5S5B - chains B and C of the 6 polymer chains in the assembly; structure by X-ray diffraction, 2.30 A resolution.

== Chain B ==
Molecule: Tubulin beta-2B chain
From: Bos taurus
UniProtKB: Q6B856 (TBB2B_BOVIN); the author numbering skips numbers that UniProt does not, so the offset changes along the chain: 1-42 = UniProt 1-42; 45-360 = UniProt 43-358; 369-455 = UniProt 359-445
Chain sequence (445 residues; each row starts with the number of its first residue; note: 10 numbers in that range are skipped by the numbering (no residue carries them; nothing is unmodelled there)):
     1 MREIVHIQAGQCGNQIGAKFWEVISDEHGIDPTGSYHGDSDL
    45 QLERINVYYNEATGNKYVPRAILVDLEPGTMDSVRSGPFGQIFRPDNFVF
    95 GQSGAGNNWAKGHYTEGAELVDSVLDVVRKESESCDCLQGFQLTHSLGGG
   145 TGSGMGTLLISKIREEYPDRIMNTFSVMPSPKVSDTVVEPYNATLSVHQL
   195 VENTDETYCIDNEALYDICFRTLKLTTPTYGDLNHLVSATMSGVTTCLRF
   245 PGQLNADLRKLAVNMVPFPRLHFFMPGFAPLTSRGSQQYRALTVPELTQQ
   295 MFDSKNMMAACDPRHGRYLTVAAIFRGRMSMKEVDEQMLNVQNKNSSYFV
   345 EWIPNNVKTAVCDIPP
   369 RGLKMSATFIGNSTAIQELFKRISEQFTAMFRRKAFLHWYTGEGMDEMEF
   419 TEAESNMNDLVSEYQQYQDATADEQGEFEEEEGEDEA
Unresolved in the structure: 247-249, 279-280, 438-455
Metal / ion sites: Mg2+: Gln11 (together with GDP); Ca2+ near Glu113 (its only coordinating residue here)
Residues lining bound ligands: GDP (guanosine-5'-diphosphate): Gly10, Gln11, Cys12, Gln15, Ile16, Asp69, Ala99, Asn101, Ser140, Gly142, Gly143, Gly144, Thr145, Gly146, Ser147, Val171, Pro173, Val177, Asp179, Glu183, Asn206, Leu209, Tyr224, Leu227, Asn228
Swiss-Prot annotation at these positions:
  - motif: Met1 to Ile4 (MREI motif)
  - binding site (GTP): Gln11, Glu71, Ser140, Gly144, Thr145, Gly146, Asn206, Asn228
  - binding site (Mg(2+)): Glu71
  - modified residue: Ser40 (Phosphoserine), Thr57 (Phosphothreonine), Lys60 (N6-acetyllysine), Ser174 (Phosphoserine), Thr287 (Phosphothreonine), Thr292 (Phosphothreonine), Arg320 (Omega-N-methylarginine), Glu448 (5-glutamyl polyglutamate)
  - cross-link (Glycyl lysine isopeptide (Lys-Gly)): Lys60 (interchain with G-Cter in ubiquitin), Lys326 (interchain with G-Cter in ubiquitin)

== Chain C ==
Molecule: Tubulin alpha-1B chain
From: Bos taurus
UniProtKB: P81947 (TBA1B_BOVIN); residue numbers follow UniProt; this construct covers 1-451
Chain sequence (451 residues; row label = number of the first residue in the row):
     1 MRECISIHVGQAGVQIGNACWELYCLEHGIQPDGQMPSDKTIGGGDDSFN
    51 TFFSETGAGKHVPRAVFVDLEPTVIDEVRTGTYRQLFHPEQLITGKEDAA
   101 NNYARGHYTIGKEIIDLVLDRIRKLADQCTGLQGFLVFHSFGGGTGSGFT
   151 SLLMERLSVDYGKKSKLEFSIYPAPQVSTAVVEPYNSILTTHTTLEHSDC
   201 AFMVDNEAIYDICRRNLDIERPTYTNLNRLISQIVSSITASLRFDGALNV
   251 DLTEFQTNLVPYPRIHFPLATYAPVISAEKAYHEQLSVAEITNACFEPAN
   301 QMVKCDPRHGKYMACCLLYRGDVVPKDVNAAIATIKTKRSIQFVDWCPTG
   351 FKVGINYQPPTVVPGGDLAKVQRAVCMLSNTTAIAEAWARLDHKFDLMYA
   401 KRAFVHWYVGEGMEEGEFSEAREDMAALEKDYEEVGVDSVEGEGEEEGEE
   451 Y
Unresolved in the structure: 441-451
Metal / ion sites: Ca2+: Asp39, Thr41, Gly44, Glu55
Residues lining bound ligands:
  - GTP (guanosine-5'-triphosphate): Gly10, Gln11, Ala12, Gln15, Ile16, Asp69, Asp98, Ala99, Ala100, Asn101, Ser140, Gly142, Gly143, Gly144, Thr145, Gly146, Ile171, Pro173, Val177, Ser178, Thr179, Glu183, Asn206, Tyr224, Leu227, Asn228, Ile231
  - K2G (5-chloro-2-(propan-2-yl)pyrimidine-4-carboxamide): Tyr262, Pro263, Arg264, Ile265, Asp431

== How chain B and chain C interact ==
Pairs across the interface - 39 pairs, chain B then chain C:
  Gln96(B) with Met1(C); Arg2(C)
  Asn101(B) with Glu254(C), hydrogen bond
  Asp179(B) with Glu254(C); Lys352(C), hydrogen bond (backbone-side chain)
  Thr180(B) with Glu254(C); Asn258(C)
  Val181(B) with Asn258(C), hydrogen bond (backbone-side chain); Pro348(C), hydrophobic
  Val182(B) with Thr257(C)
  Thr221(B) with Pro325(C); Lys326(C); Asn329(C)
  Ala397(B) with Trp346(C)
  Met398(B) with Trp346(C)
  Arg400(B) with Asp345(C), salt bridge; Ser439(C), hydrogen bond
  Arg401(B) with Tyr262(C), hydrogen bond (backbone-side chain); Trp346(C); Glu434(C), hydrogen bond (side chain-backbone); Val435(C); Val437(C), hydrogen bond (side chain-backbone); Asp438(C); Ser439(C), hydrogen bond
  Lys402(B) with Tyr262(C)
  Ala403(B) with Pro261(C); Tyr262(C); Trp346(C), hydrophobic
  Phe404(B) with Thr257(C); Asn258(C); Val260(C); Pro261(C), hydrogen bond (backbone-backbone)
  His406(B) with Val260(C), hydrogen bond (side chain-backbone); Pro261(C); Tyr262(C); Pro263(C)
  Trp407(B) with Gln256(C); Thr257(C), hydrogen bond (side chain-backbone); Val260(C)
Also at the interface, not in a pair above, chain B (18 interface residues in all): Ser97, Gly100
Also at the interface, not in a pair above, chain C (23 interface residues in all): Cys347

== In short ==
The interface between chain B and chain C involves 18 residues on one side and 23 on the other, with 11
hydrogen bonds and 1 salt bridge. Among the polar pairs are Arg400(B)-Asp345(C), Asn101(B)-Glu254(C) and
Asp179(B)-Lys352(C). Chain B binds GDP.
Chain B is Tubulin beta-2B chain and chain C is Tubulin alpha-1B chain, both from Bos taurus; the structure,
Tubulin-Z906021418-complex, was determined by X-ray diffraction together with 5S4L, 5S4M, 5S4N, 5S4O, 5S4P,
5S4Q and 52 further entries from the same study.
